6QL5 - chains H and I of the 18 polymer chains in the assembly; structure by electron microscopy, 2.80 A resolution.

[Chain H (and I)]
Protein: Fatty acid synthase subunit beta
From: Saccharomyces cerevisiae
Notes: EC 2.3.1.86, 4.2.1.59, 1.3.1.9, 2.3.1.38, 2.3.1.39, 3.1.2.14; chain I of this document is another copy of the same molecule, construct and numbering; everything in this record applies to it too
UniProt: P07149 (FAS1_YEAST); aligned to UniProt positions 5-2030 over residues 5-2036 (the alignment contains insertions or deletions, so no single offset holds)
Amino-acid sequence (2040 residues; row label = number of the first residue in the row; note: 6 numbers in that range are skipped by the numbering (no residue carries them; nothing is unmodelled there)):
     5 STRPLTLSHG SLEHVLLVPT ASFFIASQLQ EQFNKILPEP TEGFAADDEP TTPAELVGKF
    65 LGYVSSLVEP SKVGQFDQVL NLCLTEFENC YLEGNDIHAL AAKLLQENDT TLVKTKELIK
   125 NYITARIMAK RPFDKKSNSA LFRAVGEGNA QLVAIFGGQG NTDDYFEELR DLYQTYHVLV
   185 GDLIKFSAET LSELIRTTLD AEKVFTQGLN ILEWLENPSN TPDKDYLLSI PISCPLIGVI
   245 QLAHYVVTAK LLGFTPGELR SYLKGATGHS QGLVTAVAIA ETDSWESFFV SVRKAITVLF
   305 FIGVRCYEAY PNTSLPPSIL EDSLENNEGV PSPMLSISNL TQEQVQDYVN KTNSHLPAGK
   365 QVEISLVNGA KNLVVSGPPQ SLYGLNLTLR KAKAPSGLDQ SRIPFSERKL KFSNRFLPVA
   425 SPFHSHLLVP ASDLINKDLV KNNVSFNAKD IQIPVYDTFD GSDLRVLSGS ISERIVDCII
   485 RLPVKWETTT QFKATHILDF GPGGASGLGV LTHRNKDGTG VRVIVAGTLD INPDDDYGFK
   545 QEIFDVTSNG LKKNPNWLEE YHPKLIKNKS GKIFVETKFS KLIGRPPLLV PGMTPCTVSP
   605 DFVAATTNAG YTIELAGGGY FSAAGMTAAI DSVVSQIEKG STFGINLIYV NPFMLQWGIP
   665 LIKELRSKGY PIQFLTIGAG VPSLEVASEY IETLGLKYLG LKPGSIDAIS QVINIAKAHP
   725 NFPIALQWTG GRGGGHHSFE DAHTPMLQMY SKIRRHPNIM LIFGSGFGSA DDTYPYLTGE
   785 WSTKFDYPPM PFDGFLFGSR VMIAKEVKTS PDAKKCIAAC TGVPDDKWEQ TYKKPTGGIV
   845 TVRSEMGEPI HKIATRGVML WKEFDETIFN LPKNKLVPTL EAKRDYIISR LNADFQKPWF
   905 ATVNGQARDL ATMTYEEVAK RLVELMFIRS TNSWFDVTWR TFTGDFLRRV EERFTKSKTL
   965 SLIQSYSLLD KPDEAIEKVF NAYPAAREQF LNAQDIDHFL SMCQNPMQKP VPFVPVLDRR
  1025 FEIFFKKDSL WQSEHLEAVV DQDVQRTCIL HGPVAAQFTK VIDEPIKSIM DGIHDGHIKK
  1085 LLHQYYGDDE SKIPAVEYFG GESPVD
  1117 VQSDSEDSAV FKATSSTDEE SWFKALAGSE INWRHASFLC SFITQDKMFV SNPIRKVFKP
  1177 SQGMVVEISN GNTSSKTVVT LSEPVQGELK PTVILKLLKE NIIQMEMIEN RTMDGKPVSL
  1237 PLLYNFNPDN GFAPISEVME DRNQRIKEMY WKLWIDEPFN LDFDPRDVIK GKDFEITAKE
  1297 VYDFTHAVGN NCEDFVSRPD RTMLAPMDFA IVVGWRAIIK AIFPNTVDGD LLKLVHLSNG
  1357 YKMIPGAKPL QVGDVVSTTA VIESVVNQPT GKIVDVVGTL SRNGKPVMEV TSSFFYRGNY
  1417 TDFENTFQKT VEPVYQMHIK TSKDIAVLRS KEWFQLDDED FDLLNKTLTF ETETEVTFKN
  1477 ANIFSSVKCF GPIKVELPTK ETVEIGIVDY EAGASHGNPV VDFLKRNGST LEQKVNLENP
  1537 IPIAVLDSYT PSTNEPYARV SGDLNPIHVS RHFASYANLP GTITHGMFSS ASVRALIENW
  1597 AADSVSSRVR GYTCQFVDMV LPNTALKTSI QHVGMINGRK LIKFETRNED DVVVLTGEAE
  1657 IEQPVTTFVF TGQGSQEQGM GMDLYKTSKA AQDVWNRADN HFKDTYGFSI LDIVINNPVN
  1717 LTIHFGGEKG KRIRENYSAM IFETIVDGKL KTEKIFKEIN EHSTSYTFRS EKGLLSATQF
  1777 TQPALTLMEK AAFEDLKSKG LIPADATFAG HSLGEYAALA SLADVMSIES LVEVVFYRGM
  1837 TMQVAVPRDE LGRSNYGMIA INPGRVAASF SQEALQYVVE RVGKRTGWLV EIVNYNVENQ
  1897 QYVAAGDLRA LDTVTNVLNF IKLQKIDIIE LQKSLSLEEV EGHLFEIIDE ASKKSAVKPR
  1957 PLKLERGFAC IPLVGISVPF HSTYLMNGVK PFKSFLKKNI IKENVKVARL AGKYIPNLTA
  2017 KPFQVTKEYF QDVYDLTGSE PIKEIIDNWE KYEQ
Disordered / not traced: 1117-1120
Curated features (UniProtKB/Swiss-Prot):
  - active site: Ser-274 (For acetyltransferase activity)
  - modified residue: Thr-733 (Phosphothreonine)
Ligand contacts:
  - FMN (flavin mononucleotide): Pro-595, Gly-596, Met-597, Thr-598, Pro-599, Cys-600, Asn-650, Ile-652, Gly-682, Ala-683, Lys-706, Thr-733, Arg-736, Gly-737, Gly-738, Gly-739, Ser-769, Gly-770, Leu-800, Phe-801, Gly-802, Ser-803, Met-806, Leu-1054, His-1055, Ala-1059
  - 4'-phosphopantetheine (PNS): Gln-163, Gly-164, Asn-165, His-273, Ser-274, Met-338, Leu-370, Asn-372, Asn-376, Val-378, Leu-421, Phe-427, His-428, Ser-510, Leu-515, Arg-518

[How chain H and chain I interact]
Pairs across the interface (29):
  Arg-7(H) with Val-19(I); Leu-21(I)
  Asp-204(H) with Lys-1295(I), salt bridge
  Lys-207(H) with Asp-1299(I); His-1302(I)
  Thr-210(H) with His-1302(I)
  Gln-211(H) with Pro-1547(I); Ser-1548(I), hydrogen bond (side chain-backbone)
  Ser-223(H) with Asn-1619(I)
  Asn-224(H) with Asn-1619(I)
  Asp-227(H) with Tyr-1545(I)
  Tyr-311(H) with His-1302(I)
  Glu-312(H) with Tyr-1298(I)
  Pro-315(H) with Val-1312(I), hydrophobic; Arg-1314(I)
  Asn-316(H) with Asn-1307(I)
  Thr-317(H) with Asn-1307(I); Glu-1309(I); Val-1312(I); Arg-1314(I)
  Ser-318(H) with Asn-1307(I); Cys-1308(I); Asn-1595(I); Ser-1600(I)
  Leu-319(H) with Asn-1595(I), hydrogen bond (backbone-side chain)
  Pro-320(H) with Asp-1599(I)
  Pro-321(H) with Asn-1595(I); Trp-1596(I), hydrophobic; Asp-1599(I)
Interface residues without a listed pair, chain H (22 interface residues in all): Thr-225, Asp-229, Tyr-314, Ser-322, Leu-324
Interface residues without a listed pair, chain I (21 interface residues in all): Thr-1549, Pro-1552

[Overview]
The interface between chain H and chain I involves 22 residues on one side and 21 on the other; the contacts
include 2 hydrogen bonds and 1 salt bridge. Among the polar pairs are Asp-204(H)/Lys-1295(I),
Gln-211(H)/Ser-1548(I) and Leu-319(H)/Asn-1595(I).
Both chains are Fatty acid synthase subunit beta (Saccharomyces cerevisiae). Entry 6QL5 (Structure of fatty
acid synthase complex with bound gamma subunit from Saccharomyces cerevisiae at 2.8 angstrom) was determined
by electron microscopy together with 6QL6, 6QL7 and 6QL9 from the same study.
